PDB entry 7A97 | electron microscopy, 4.40 A resolution (low resolution: residue-level contacts below are approximate; hydrogen-bond / salt-bridge calls are withheld) | chains B and E of the 5 polymer chains in the assembly

== Chain B ==
Molecule: Spike glycoprotein
Source organism: Severe acute respiratory syndrome coronavirus 2
UniProt: P0DTC2 (SPIKE_SARS2); residue numbers follow UniProt; this construct covers 1-1208
Sequence (1287 residues; row label = number of the first residue in the row; numbers below 1 keep their minus sign (Met-30 is residue -30)):
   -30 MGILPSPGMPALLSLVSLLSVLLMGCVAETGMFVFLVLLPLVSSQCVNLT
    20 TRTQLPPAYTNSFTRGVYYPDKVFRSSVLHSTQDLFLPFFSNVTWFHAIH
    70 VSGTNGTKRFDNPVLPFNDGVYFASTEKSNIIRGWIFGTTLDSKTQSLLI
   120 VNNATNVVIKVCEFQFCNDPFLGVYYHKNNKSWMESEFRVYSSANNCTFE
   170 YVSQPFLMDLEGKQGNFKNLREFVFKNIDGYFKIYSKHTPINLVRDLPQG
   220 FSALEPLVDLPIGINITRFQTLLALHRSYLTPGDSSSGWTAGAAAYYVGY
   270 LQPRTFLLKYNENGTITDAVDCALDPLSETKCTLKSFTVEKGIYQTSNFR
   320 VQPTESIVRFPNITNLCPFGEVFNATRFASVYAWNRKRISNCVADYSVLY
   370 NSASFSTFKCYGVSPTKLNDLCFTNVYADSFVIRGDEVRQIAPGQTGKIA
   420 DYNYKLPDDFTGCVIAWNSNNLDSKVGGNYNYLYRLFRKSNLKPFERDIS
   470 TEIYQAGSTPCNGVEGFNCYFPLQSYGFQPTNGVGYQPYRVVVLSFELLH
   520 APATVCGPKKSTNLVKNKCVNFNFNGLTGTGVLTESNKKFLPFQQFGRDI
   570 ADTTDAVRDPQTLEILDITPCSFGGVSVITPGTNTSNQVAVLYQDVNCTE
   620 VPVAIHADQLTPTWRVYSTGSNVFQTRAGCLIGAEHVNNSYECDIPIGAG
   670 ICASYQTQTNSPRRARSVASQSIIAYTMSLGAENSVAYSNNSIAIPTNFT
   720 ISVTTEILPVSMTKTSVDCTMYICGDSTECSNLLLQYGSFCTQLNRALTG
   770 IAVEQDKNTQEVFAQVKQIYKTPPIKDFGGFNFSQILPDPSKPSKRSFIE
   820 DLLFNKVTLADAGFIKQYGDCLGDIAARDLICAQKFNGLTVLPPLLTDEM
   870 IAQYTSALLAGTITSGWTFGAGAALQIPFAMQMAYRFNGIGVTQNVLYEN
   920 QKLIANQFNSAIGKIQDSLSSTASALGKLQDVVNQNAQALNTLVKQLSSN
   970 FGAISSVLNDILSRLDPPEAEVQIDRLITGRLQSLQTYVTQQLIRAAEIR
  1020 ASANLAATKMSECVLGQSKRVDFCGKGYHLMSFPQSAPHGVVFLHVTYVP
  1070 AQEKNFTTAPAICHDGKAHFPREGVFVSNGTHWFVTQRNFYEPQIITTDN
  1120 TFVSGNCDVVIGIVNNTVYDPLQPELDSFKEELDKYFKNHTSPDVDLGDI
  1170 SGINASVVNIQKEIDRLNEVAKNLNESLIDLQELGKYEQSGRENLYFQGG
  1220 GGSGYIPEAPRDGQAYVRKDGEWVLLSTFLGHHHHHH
Disordered / not traced: -30 to 13, 71-75, 618-640, 677-688, 828-851, 941-943, 1147-1256
Sequence notes: initiating methionine (-30); expression tag (-29 to 0, 1209-1256); engineered mutation Pro986 (Lys in P0DTC2), Pro987 (Val in P0DTC2)
UniProt features mapped onto this chain:
  - region: Asn280 to Cys301 (Putative superantigen), Arg403 to Asp405 (Integrin-binding motif), Asn448 to Phe456 (Immunodominant HLA epitope recognized by the CD8+), Pro681 to Ala684 (Putative superantigen), Ser816 to Tyr837 (Fusion peptide 1), Lys835 to Phe855 (Fusion peptide 2), Asp1163 to Glu1202 (Heptad repeat 2)
  - site (Cleavage): Arg685, Ser686, Arg815, Ser816
  - glycosylation: Asn17 (N-linked (GlcNAc...) (complex) asparagine), Asn61 (N-linked (GlcNAc...) (hybrid) asparagine), Asn74 (N-linked (GlcNAc...) (complex) asparagine), Asn122 (N-linked (GlcNAc...) (hybrid) asparagine), Asn149 (N-linked (GlcNAc...) (complex) asparagine), Asn165 (N-linked (GlcNAc...) (complex) asparagine), Asn234 (N-linked (GlcNAc...) (high mannose) asparagine), Asn282 (N-linked (GlcNAc...) (complex) asparagine), Thr323 (O-linked (GalNAc) threonine), Ser325 (O-linked (HexNAc...) serine), Asn331 (N-linked (GlcNAc...) (complex) asparagine), Asn343 (N-linked (GlcNAc...) (complex) asparagine), Asn603 (N-linked (GlcNAc...) (hybrid) asparagine), Asn616 (N-linked (GlcNAc...) (complex) asparagine), Asn657 (N-linked (GlcNAc...) (complex) asparagine), Thr676 (O-linked (GlcNAc...) threonine), Thr678 (O-linked (GlcNAc...) threonine), Asn709 (N-linked (GlcNAc...) (high mannose) asparagine), Asn717 (N-linked (GlcNAc...) (hybrid) asparagine), Asn801 (N-linked (GlcNAc...) (hybrid) asparagine) and 6 more in UniProt
  - natural variant: Leu5 (L5F: In strain: Iota/B.1.526), Ser13 (S13I: In strain: Epsilon/B.1.427/B.1.429), Leu18 (L18F: In strain: Beta/B.1.351, Gamma/P.1 and 1 more), Thr19 (T19I: In strain: Omicron/BQ.1.1, Omicron/XBB.1.5 and 1 more; T19R: In strain: Delta/B.1.617.2, Omicron/BA.2 and 4 more), Thr20 (T20N: In strain: Gamma/P.1), Leu24 to Ala27 (sequence variant, change not given here; In strain: Omicron/BA.2, Omicron/BA.2.12.1 and 6 more), Pro26 (P26S: In strain: Gamma/P.1), Gln52 (Q52H: In strain: Omicron/EG.5.1), Ala67 (A67V: In strain: Eta/B.1.525, Omicron/BA.1), His69 to Val70 (deletion: In strain: Alpha/B.1.1.7, Eta/B.1.525 and 5 more), Gly75 (G75V: In strain: Lambda/C.37), Thr76 (T76I: In strain: Lambda/C.37), 82 further natural variant entries in UniProt
  - mutagenesis: His69 to Val70 (Increased incorporation of cleaved spike into virions), Asn121 (N121Q: Partial loss of biliverdin affinity), Arg190 (R190K: Partial loss of biliverdin affinity), Asn234 (N234Q: Increased resistance to neutralizing antibodies), Asn331 (N331Q: Reduced viral infectivity), Asn343 (N343Q: Reduced viral infectivity), Leu452 (L452R: Increased resistance to neutralizing antibodies. Decreases HLA binding to NF9 epitope. Increased binding affinity to human ACE2), Tyr453 (Y453F: Decreased HLA binding to NF9 epitope. Increased binding affinity to human ACE2), Ala475 (A475V: Increased resistance to neutralizing antibodies), Val483 (V483A: Increased resistance to neutralizing antibodies), Glu484 (E484D: Increased replication in human TMEM106B overexpressing cells), Phe490 (F490L: Increased resistance to neutralizing antibodies and human covalescent sera neutralization), 14 further mutagenesis entries in UniProt
Disulfides: Cys15-Cys136, Cys131-Cys166, Cys291-Cys301, Cys336-Cys361, Cys379-Cys432, Cys391-Cys525, Cys480-Cys488, Cys538-Cys590, Cys617-Cys649, Cys662-Cys671, Cys738-Cys760, Cys743-Cys749, Cys1032-Cys1043, Cys1082-Cys1126

== Chain E ==
Molecule: Angiotensin-converting enzyme 2
Source organism: Homo sapiens
Notes: EC 3.4.17.23, 3.4.17.-
UniProt: Q9BYF1 (ACE2_HUMAN); residues 19-615 here = UniProt positions 19-615
Sequence (654 residues; each row starts with the number of its first residue; numbers below 1 keep their minus sign (Met-1 is residue -1)):
    -1 METDTLLLWVLLLWVPGSTGSTIEEQAKTFLDKFNHEAEDLFYQSSLASW
    49 NYNTNITEENVQNMNNAGDKWSAFLKEQSTLAQMYPLQEIQNLTVKLQLQ
    99 ALQQNGSSVLSEDKSKRLNTILNTMSTIYSTGKVCNPDNPQECLLLEPGL
   149 NEIMANSLDYNERLWAWESWRSEVGKQLRPLYEEYVVLKNEMARANHYED
   199 YGDYWRGDYEVNGVDGYDYSRGQLIEDVEHTFEEIKPLYEHLHAYVRAKL
   249 MNAYPSYISPIGCLPAHLLGDMWGRFWTNLYSLTVPFGQKPNIDVTDAMV
   299 DQAWDAQRIFKEAEKFFVSVGLPNMTQGFWENSMLTDPGNVQKAVCHPTA
   349 WDLGKGDFRILMCTKVTMDDFLTAHHEMGHIQYDMAYAAQPFLLRNGANE
   399 GFHEAVGEIMSLSAATPKHLKSIGLLSPDFQEDNETEINFLLKQALTIVG
   449 TLPFTYMLEKWRWMVFKGEIPKDQWMKKWWEMKREIVGVVEPVPHDETYC
   499 DPASLFHVSNDYSFIRYYTRTLYQFQFQEALCQAAKHEGPLHKCDISNST
   549 EAGQKLFNMLRLGKSEPWTLALENVVGAKNMNVRPLLNYFEPLFTWLKDQ
   599 NKNSFVGWSTDWSPYADDYKDDDDKWSHPQFEKGGGSGGGSGGSSAWSHP
   649 QFEK
Disordered / not traced: -1 to 18, 134-140, 614-652
Sequence notes: initiating methionine (-1); expression tag (0-18, 616-652)
UniProt features mapped onto this chain:
  - region (Interaction with SARS-CoV spike glycoprotein): Asp30 to Tyr41, Met82 to Pro84, Lys353 to Arg357
  - active site: Glu375 (Proton acceptor), His505 (Proton donor)
  - binding site (chloride): Arg169, Trp477, Lys481
  - binding site (substrate): Arg273, His345, Pro346, Tyr515
  - binding site (Zn(2+)): His374, His378, Glu402
  - glycosylation (N-linked (GlcNAc...) asparagine): Asn53, Asn90, Asn103, Asn322, Asn432, Asn546
  - mutagenesis: Ser19 (S19P: Increases slightly the interaction with RBD domain of SARS-CoV-2 spike protein), Gln24 to Lys26 (Slightly inhibits interaction with SARS-CoV spike glycoprotein), Gln24 (Q24T: Increases slightly the interaction with RBD domain of SARS-CoV-2 spike protein), Ala25 (A25V: Increases slightly the interaction with RBD domain of SARS-CoV-2 spike protein), Thr27 (T27Y: Increases slightly the interaction with RBD domain of SARS-CoV-2 spike protein. In sACE2.v2.2; increases interaction with RBD domain of SARS-CoV-2 spike protein ...), Leu29 (L29F: Increases slightly the interaction with RBD domain of SARS-CoV-2 spike protein), Lys31 (K31D: Abolishes interaction with SARS-CoV spike glycoprotein; K31Y: Increases slightly the interaction with RBD domain of SARS-CoV-2 spike protein), Asn33 (N33D: Increases slightly the interaction with RBD domain of SARS-CoV-2 spike protein), His34 (H34A: Increases slightly the interaction with RBD domain of SARS-CoV-2 spike protein), Glu37 (E37A: No effect on interaction with SARS-CoV spike glycoprotein), Asp38 (D38A: No effect on interaction with SARS-CoV spike glycoprotein), Leu39 (L39R: Increases slightly the interaction with RBD domain of SARS-CoV-2 spike protein), 48 further mutagenesis entries in UniProt
Disulfides: Cys133-Cys141, Cys344-Cys361, Cys530-Cys542

== How chain B and chain E interact ==
Pairs across the interface (37; chain B residue first):
  Gly446(B) with Gln42(E)
  Tyr449(B) with Asp38(E)
  Tyr453(B) with His34(E)
  Leu455(B) with Asp30(E); His34(E)
  Phe456(B) with Lys26(E); Thr27(E); Asp30(E)
  Tyr473(B) with Thr27(E)
  Ala475(B) with Ser19(E); Gln24(E)
  Gly476(B) with Gln24(E)
  Gly485(B) with Leu79(E)
  Phe486(B) with Leu79(E); Met82(E); Tyr83(E)
  Asn487(B) with Tyr83(E)
  Tyr489(B) with Thr27(E); Phe28(E); Lys31(E); Tyr83(E)
  Phe490(B) with Lys31(E)
  Gln493(B) with Lys31(E); His34(E)
  Gly496(B) with Lys353(E)
  Gln498(B) with Tyr41(E); Lys353(E)
  Thr500(B) with Tyr41(E); Asn330(E); Asp355(E)
  Asn501(B) with Lys353(E); Gly354(E); Asp355(E)
  Gly502(B) with Gly354(E)
  Tyr505(B) with Lys353(E); Gly354(E); Ala386(E)
Other interface residues (no listed pair), chain E (22 interface residues in all): Gly326, Gly352, Arg357

== In short ==
20 residues of chain B and 22 residues of chain E are in contact. From UniProt: 27 mutagenesis sites on chain
B; active-site residues Glu375(E) and His505(E), 3 chloride-binding residues and 4 substrate-binding residues
on chain E.
Here chain B is Spike glycoprotein (Severe acute respiratory syndrome coronavirus 2) and chain E is
Angiotensin-converting enzyme 2 (Homo sapiens). Entry 7A97 (SARS-CoV-2 Spike Glycoprotein with 2 ACE2 Bound)
was determined by electron microscopy (same publication as 7A91, 7A92, 7A94, 7A95, 7A96 and 7A98).
